Entry 6LQH (electron microscopy, 2.94 A resolution); this record covers chains A and b of the 18 polymer chains in the assembly.

# Chain A
Name: Curli production assembly/transport component CsgG
Source organism: Escherichia coli K-12
Reference sequence: P0AEA2 (CSGG_ECOLI); numbering as in UniProt (aligned over 1-277)
Amino-acid sequence (285 residues; numbered 1 to 285; the number before each row is that of its first residue):
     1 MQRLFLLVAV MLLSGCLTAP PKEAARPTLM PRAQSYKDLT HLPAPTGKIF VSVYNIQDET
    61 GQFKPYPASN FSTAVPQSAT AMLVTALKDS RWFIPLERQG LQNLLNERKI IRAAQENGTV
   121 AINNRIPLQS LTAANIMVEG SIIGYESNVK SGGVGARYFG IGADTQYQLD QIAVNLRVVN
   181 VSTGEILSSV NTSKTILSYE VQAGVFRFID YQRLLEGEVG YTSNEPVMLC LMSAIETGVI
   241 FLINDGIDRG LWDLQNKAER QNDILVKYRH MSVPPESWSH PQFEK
Unresolved in the structure: 1-46, 253-285
Differences from the reference sequence: expression tag (278-285)
Swiss-Prot annotation at these positions:
  - lipidation: Cys16 (N-palmitoyl cysteine)

# Chain b
Name: Curli production assembly/transport component CsgF
Source organism: Escherichia coli K-12
Reference sequence: P0AE98 (CSGF_ECOLI); residues 1-138 here = UniProt positions 1-138
Amino-acid sequence (144 residues; row label = number of the first residue in the row):
     1 MRVKHAVVLL MLISPLSWAG TMTFQFRNPN FGGNPNNGAF LLNSAQAQNS YKDPSYNDDF
    61 GIETPSALDN FTQAIQSQIL GGLLSNINTG KPGRMVTNDY IVDIANRDGQ LQLNVTDRKT
   121 GQTSTIQVSG LQNNSTDFHH HHHH
Unresolved in the structure: 1-19, 54-144
Differences from the reference sequence: expression tag (139-144)
From the paper describing this entry:
  - mutagenesis - N43R: decreased growth

# How chain A and chain b interact
Contacting residue pairs (17; chain A residue first):
  Ser147(A) with Thr21(b)
  Asn148(A) with Thr23(b), hydrogen bond
  Ser151(A) with Phe24(b)
  Gly152(A) with Phe24(b)
  Gly153(A) with Phe24(b); Phe26(b)
  Val154(A) with Phe26(b)
  Gly155(A) with Phe26(b); Phe31(b)
  Ala156(A) with Phe31(b)
  Arg157(A) with Asn30(b); Phe31(b)
  Asp164(A) with Phe26(b); Phe31(b)
  Thr165(A) with Phe26(b)
  Gln166(A) with Phe24(b); Phe26(b)
Also at the interface, not in a pair above, chain b (8 interface residues in all): Met22, Gly32

# Summary
12 residues of chain A face 8 of chain b across their interface, with 1 hydrogen bond. The hydrogen-bonded
pair is Asn148(A)-Thr23(b). The paper reports that N43R of chain b reduces growth.
Chain A is Curli production assembly/transport component CsgG and chain b is Curli production
assembly/transport component CsgF, both from Escherichia coli K-12; the structure, High resolution
architecture of curli complex, was determined by electron microscopy together with 6LQJ and 7BRM from the same
study.
